5L5P - chains V and W of the 28 polymer chains in the assembly; structure by X-ray diffraction, 2.80 A resolution.

# Chain V
Protein: Proteasome subunit beta type-2
From: Saccharomyces cerevisiae (strain ATCC 204508 / S288c)
Notes: EC 3.4.25.1
UniProtKB: P25043 (PSB2_YEAST); residues 1-232 here correspond to UniProt positions 30-261 (UniProt number = residue number + 29)
Amino-acid sequence (232 residues; numbered 1 to 232; the number before each row is that of its first residue):
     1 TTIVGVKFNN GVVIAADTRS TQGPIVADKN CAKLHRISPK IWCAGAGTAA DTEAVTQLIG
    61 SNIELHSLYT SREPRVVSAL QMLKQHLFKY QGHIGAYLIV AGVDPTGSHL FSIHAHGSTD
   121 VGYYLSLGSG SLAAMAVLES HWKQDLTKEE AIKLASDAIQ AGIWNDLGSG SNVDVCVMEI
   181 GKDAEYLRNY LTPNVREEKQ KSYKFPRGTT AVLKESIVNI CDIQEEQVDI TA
Unresolved in the structure: 227-232
Covalent attachments: compound 79L linked to Thr1
Bound ions: Mg2+: Ile163, Asp166, Ser169 (shared with 1 residue of chain L)
Small-molecule neighbours: 79L ((2S)-3-(4-methoxyphenyl)-N-[(2S,3S,4R)-4-methyl-3,5-bis(oxidanyl)-1-phenyl-pentan-2-yl]-2-[[(2R)-2-(2-morpholin-4-ylethanoylamino)propanoyl]amino]propanamide): Arg19, Ser20, Thr21, Gln22, Cys31, Lys33, His35, Gly45, Ala46, Gly47, Thr48, Ala49, Thr52, Ser129, Gly168
Curated features (UniProtKB/Swiss-Prot):
  - active site: Thr1 (Nucleophile)

# Chain W
Protein: Proteasome subunit beta type-3
From: Saccharomyces cerevisiae (strain ATCC 204508 / S288c)
Notes: EC 3.4.25.1
UniProtKB: P25451 (PSB3_YEAST); residues 0-204 here correspond to UniProt positions 1-205 (UniProt number = residue number + 1)
Amino-acid sequence (205 residues; numbered 0 to 204; the number before each row is that of its first residue; numbering starts at 0):
     0 MSDPSSINGG IVVAMTGKDC VAIACDLRLG SQSLGVSNKF EKIFHYGHVF LGITGLATDV
    60 TTLNEMFRYK TNLYKLKEER AIEPETFTQL VSSSLYERRF GPYFVGPVVA GINSKSGKPF
   120 IAGFDLIGCI DEAKDFIVSG TASDQLFGMC ESLYEPNLEP EDLFETISQA LLNAADRDAL
   180 SGWGAVVYII KKDEVVKRYL KMRQD
Unresolved in the structure: 0
Bound ions: Mg2+: Asp204 (shared with 3 residues of chain K)
Small-molecule neighbours: 79L ((2S)-3-(4-methoxyphenyl)-N-[(2S,3S,4R)-4-methyl-3,5-bis(oxidanyl)-1-phenyl-pentan-2-yl]-2-[[(2R)-2-(2-morpholin-4-ylethanoylamino)propanoyl]amino]propanamide): Asp124, Leu125, Ile126
Curated features (UniProtKB/Swiss-Prot):
  - modified residue: Ser30 (Phosphoserine)
  - cross-link: Lys69 (Glycyl lysine isopeptide (Lys-Gly) (interchain with G-Cter in ubiquitin))

# Chain V / chain W interface
Contacting residue pairs (61; chain V residue first):
  Ile25(V) with Asp143(W); Phe146(W), hydrophobic
  Val26(V) with Phe146(W)
  Ala27(V) with Asp130(W)
  Asp28(V) with Asp130(W)
  Lys29(V) with Glu150(W), salt bridge
  Ala49(V) with Cys128(W), hydrophobic
  Ala50(V) with Tyr95(W); Ile126(W), hydrophobic; Cys128(W)
  Asp51(V) with Tyr95(W), hydrogen bond; Arg98(W), salt bridge
  Ala54(V) with Tyr95(W)
  Tyr90(V) with Phe99(W), hydrophobic
  His93(V) with Arg98(W), hydrogen bond (backbone-side chain); Phe99(W)
  Ile94(V) with Phe99(W), hydrophobic
  Arg196(V) with Glu150(W), salt bridge
  Lys199(V) with Glu150(W); Ser151(W); Tyr153(W), hydrogen bond (side chain-backbone)
  Ser202(V) with Glu154(W), hydrogen bond
  Tyr203(V) with Ser151(W); Leu152(W), hydrophobic
  Lys204(V) with Glu154(W); Asp161(W), salt bridge
  Phe205(V) with Leu152(W), hydrophobic; Glu164(W); Gln168(W)
  Pro206(V) with Glu164(W)
  Arg207(V) with Glu160(W), salt bridge; Asp161(W), salt bridge; Glu164(W)
  Gly208(V) with Glu164(W), hydrogen bond (backbone-side chain)
  Thr209(V) with Glu164(W)
  Thr210(V) with Glu164(W), hydrogen bond; Ser167(W); Gln168(W), hydrogen bond; Leu199(W)
  Ala211(V) with Leu199(W); Lys200(W), hydrogen bond (backbone-backbone)
  Val212(V) with Phe163(W), hydrophobic; Tyr198(W)
  Leu213(V) with Tyr198(W), hydrogen bond (backbone-backbone); Leu199(W); Lys200(W)
  Lys214(V) with Lys196(W); Arg197(W); Tyr198(W), hydrogen bond (backbone-backbone)
  Glu215(V) with Lys196(W); Arg197(W), salt bridge
  Ser216(V) with Val195(W); Lys196(W), hydrogen bond (backbone-backbone)
  Ile217(V) with Val194(W)
  Val218(V) with His44(W); Tyr187(W), hydrophobic; Val194(W), hydrogen bond (backbone-backbone); Lys196(W)
  Asn219(V) with His44(W)
  Ile220(V) with Gly46(W)
  Asp222(V) with Lys74(W), salt bridge
Interface residues without a listed pair, chain V (35 interface residues in all): Thr48
Interface residues without a listed pair, chain W (37 interface residues in all): His47, Phe49, Asp124, Leu157, Glu158, Thr165, Leu171

# Summary
35 residues of chain V and 37 residues of chain W are in contact, with 12 hydrogen bonds and 8 salt bridges.
Among the polar pairs are Lys29(V)-Glu150(W), Asp51(V)-Arg98(W) and Arg196(V)-Glu150(W). Ligands of chain W:
compound 79L. Compound 79L is covalently linked to Thr1(V).
Here chain V is Proteasome subunit beta type-2 and chain W is Proteasome subunit beta type-3, both from
Saccharomyces cerevisiae (strain ATCC 204508 / S288c). Entry 5L5P (Yeast 20S proteasome with human beta5i
(1-138) and human beta6 (97-111; 118-133) in complex with epoxyketone ...) was determined by X-ray diffraction
together with 5L52, 5L54, 5L55, 5L5A, 5L5B, 5L5D and 30 further entries from the same study.
